Entry 8SLD (X-ray diffraction, 2.85 A resolution); this record covers chain A.

== Chain A ==
Protein: Glycine--tRNA ligase
Source organism: Mycolicibacterium thermoresistibile ATCC 19527
Reference sequence: G7CIG9 (G7CIG9_MYCT3); residues 1-461 here = UniProt positions 1-461
Amino-acid sequence (482 residues; row label = number of the first residue in the row; numbers below 1 keep their minus sign (Met-20 is residue -20)):
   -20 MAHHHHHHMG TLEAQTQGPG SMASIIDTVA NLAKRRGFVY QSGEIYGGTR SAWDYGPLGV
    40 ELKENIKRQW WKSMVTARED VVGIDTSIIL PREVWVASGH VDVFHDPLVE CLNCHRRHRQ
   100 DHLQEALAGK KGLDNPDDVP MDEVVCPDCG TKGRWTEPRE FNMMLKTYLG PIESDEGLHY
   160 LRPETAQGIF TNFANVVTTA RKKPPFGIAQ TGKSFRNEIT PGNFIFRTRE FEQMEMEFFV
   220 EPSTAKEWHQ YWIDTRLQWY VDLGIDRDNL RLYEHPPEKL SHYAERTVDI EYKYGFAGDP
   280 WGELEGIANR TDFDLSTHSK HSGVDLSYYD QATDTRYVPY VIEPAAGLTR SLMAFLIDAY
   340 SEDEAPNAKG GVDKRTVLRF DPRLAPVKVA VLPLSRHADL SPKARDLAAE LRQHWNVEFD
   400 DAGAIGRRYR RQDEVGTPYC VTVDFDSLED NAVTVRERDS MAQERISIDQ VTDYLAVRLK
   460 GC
Disordered / not traced: -20 to 1, 22-31, 70-163, 194-208, 344-350, 461
Sequence notes: initiating methionine (-20); expression tag (-19 to 0)
Metal / ion sites: Mg2+: Val54, Arg57, Val60

== In short ==
The Mg2+ site is built by Val54, Arg57 and Val60.
Chain A is Glycine--tRNA ligase (Mycolicibacterium thermoresistibile ATCC 19527); the structure, Crystal
Structure of Glycine tRNA ligase from Mycobacterium thermoresistibile (Apo), was determined by X-ray
diffraction, deposited together with 8U2P, 8T5N and 8SLF.
